Entry 3CIM (X-ray diffraction, 1.30 A resolution); this record covers chains B and C.

# Chain B (and C)
Name: Carbon dioxide-concentrating mechanism protein ccmK homolog 2
Organism: Synechocystis sp
Notes: chain C of this document is another copy of the same molecule, construct and numbering; everything in this record applies to it too
UniProt: P72761 (CCMK2_SYNY3); residue numbers follow UniProt; this construct covers 1-91
Chain sequence (99 residues; row label = number of the first residue in the row):
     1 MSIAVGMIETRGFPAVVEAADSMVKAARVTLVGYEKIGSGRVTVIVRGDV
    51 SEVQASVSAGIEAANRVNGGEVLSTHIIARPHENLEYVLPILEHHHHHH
Unresolved in the structure: 1-3, 97-99 (chain C: 1, 97-99)
Differences from the reference sequence: expression tag (92-99)

# Interface between chain B and chain C
Residue-residue contacts (55; chain B residue first):
  R11(B) - R41(C)
  G12(B) - E9(C)
  G12(B) - I37(C)
  G12(B) - R41(C)
  F13(B) - E9(C)  hydrogen bond (backbone-side chain)
  F13(B) - E35(C)
  F13(B) - I37(C)
  F13(B) - T43(C)
  F13(B) - I91(C)  hydrophobic
  P14(B) - M7(C)  hydrophobic
  P14(B) - E9(C)
  P14(B) - T43(C)
  P14(B) - S74(C)
  V17(B) - M7(C)  hydrophobic
  V17(B) - I78(C)  hydrophobic
  V17(B) - L85(C)  hydrophobic
  V17(B) - I91(C)  hydrophobic
  E18(B) - H76(C)  salt bridge
  E18(B) - I78(C)
  A20(B) - L85(C)
  A20(B) - L89(C)  hydrophobic
  D21(B) - I78(C)
  D21(B) - P81(C)
  D21(B) - H82(C)  hydrogen bond (side chain-backbone)
  D21(B) - L85(C)
  V24(B) - H82(C)
  V24(B) - N84(C)
  V24(B) - L85(C)  hydrophobic
  K25(B) - A79(C)  hydrogen bond (side chain-backbone)
  K25(B) - R80(C)  hydrogen bond (side chain-backbone)
  T30(B) - N84(C)  hydrogen bond
  L31(B) - N84(C)  hydrogen bond (backbone-side chain)
  L31(B) - L85(C)  hydrophobic
  L31(B) - V88(C)
  G33(B) - V88(C)
  Y34(B) - E35(C)  hydrogen bond
  Y34(B) - I37(C)
  Y34(B) - V88(C)  hydrophobic
  Y34(B) - L89(C)  hydrophobic
  Y34(B) - P90(C)
  K36(B) - E35(C)  salt bridge
  K36(B) - K36(C)  hydrogen bond (side chain-backbone)
  S39(B) - S39(C)
  G40(B) - I37(C)
  G40(B) - S39(C)
  V42(B) - I37(C)  hydrophobic
  V67(B) - S74(C)
  V67(B) - T75(C)
  V67(B) - H76(C)
  N68(B) - S74(C)  hydrogen bond (backbone-side chain)
  N68(B) - T75(C)  hydrogen bond (backbone-backbone)
  G69(B) - L73(C)
  G69(B) - S74(C)
  H94(B) - Y87(C)
  H94(B) - V88(C)
Other interface residues (no listed pair), chain B (27 interface residues in all): V16, V29, G38, V44, G70
Other interface residues (no listed pair), chain C (26 interface residues in all): G38, I45

# Overview
The interface between chain B and chain C involves 27 residues on one side and 26 on the other; the contacts
include 10 hydrogen bonds and 2 salt bridges. Polar pairs include E18(B)-H76(C), K36(B)-E35(C) and
F13(B)-E9(C).
Both chains are Carbon dioxide-concentrating mechanism protein ccmK homolog 2 (Synechocystis sp). Entry 3CIM
(Carboxysome shell protein, CcmK2 C-terminal deletion mutant) was determined by X-ray diffraction together
with 3DN9 and 3DNC from the same study.
